3A2J - chain A; structure by X-ray diffraction, 2.70 A resolution.

== Chain A ==
Name: Vitamin D3 receptor
From: Homo sapiens
Notes: fragment: ligand binding domain, residues 118-427
UniProtKB: P11473 (VDR_HUMAN); residue numbers follow UniProt; this construct covers 118-164, 216-427
Sequence (263 residues; each row starts with the number of its first residue; note: 51 numbers in that range are skipped by the numbering (no residue carries them; nothing is unmodelled there)):
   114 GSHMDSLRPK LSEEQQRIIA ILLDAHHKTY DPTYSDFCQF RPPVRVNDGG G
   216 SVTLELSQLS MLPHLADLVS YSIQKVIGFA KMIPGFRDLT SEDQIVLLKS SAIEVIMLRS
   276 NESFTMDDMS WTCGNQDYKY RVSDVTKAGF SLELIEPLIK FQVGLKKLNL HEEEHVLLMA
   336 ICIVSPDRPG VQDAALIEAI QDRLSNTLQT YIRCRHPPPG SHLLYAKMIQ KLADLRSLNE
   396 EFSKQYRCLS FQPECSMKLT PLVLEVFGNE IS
Unresolved in the structure: 114-117, 163-164, 424-427
Differences from the reference sequence: expression tag (114-117); engineered mutation Phe-305 (His in P11473), Phe-397 (His in P11473)
Residues lining bound ligands: TEJ ((1S,3R,5Z,7E,20S,23S)-1,3-dihydroxy-23,26-epoxy-9,10-secocholesta-5,7,10,25(27)-tetraen-26-one): Tyr-143, Tyr-147, Phe-150, Leu-227, Leu-230, Ala-231, Leu-233, Val-234, Ser-237, Ile-268, Ile-271, Met-272, Arg-274, Ser-275, Ser-278, Trp-286, Cys-288, Tyr-295, Val-300, Phe-305, Leu-309, Leu-313, Phe-397, Val-418, Phe-422

== Summary ==
Bound to chain A: compound TEJ.
Chain A is Vitamin D3 receptor (Homo sapiens); the structure, Crystal structure of the human vitamin D
receptor (H305F/H397F) ligand binding domain complexed with TEI-9647, was determined by X-ray diffraction,
deposited together with 3A2H and 3A2I.
